6DGR - chains A and B; structure by X-ray diffraction, 2.15 A resolution.

Chain A (and B):
Protein: Peroxisome proliferator-activated receptor gamma
Organism: Homo sapiens
Notes: chain B of this document is another copy of the same molecule, construct and numbering; everything in this record applies to it too
UniProtKB: P37231 (PPARG_HUMAN); residues 203-477 here correspond to UniProt positions 231-505 (UniProt number = residue number + 28)
Chain sequence (297 residues; row label = number of the first residue in the row):
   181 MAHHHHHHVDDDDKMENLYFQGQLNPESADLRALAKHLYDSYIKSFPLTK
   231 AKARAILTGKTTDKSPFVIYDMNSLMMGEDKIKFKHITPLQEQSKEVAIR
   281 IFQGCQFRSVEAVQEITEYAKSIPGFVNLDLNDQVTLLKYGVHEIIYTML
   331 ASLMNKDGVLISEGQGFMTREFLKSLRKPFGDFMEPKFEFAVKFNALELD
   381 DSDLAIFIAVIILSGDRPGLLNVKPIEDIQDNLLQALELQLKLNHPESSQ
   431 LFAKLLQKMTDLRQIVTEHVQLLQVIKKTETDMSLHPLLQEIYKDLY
Unresolved in the structure: 181-206, 267-275, 477 (chain B: 181-206, 241-243, 262-264, 268-274, 463-465, 477)
Construct notes: initiating methionine (181); expression tag (182-202)
Residues lining bound ligands: GDY ((5Z)-5-({4-[2-(thiophen-2-yl)ethoxy]phenyl}methylidene)-1,3-thiazolidine-2,4-dione): Ile281, Phe282, Gly284, Cys285, Gln286, Arg288, Ser289, His323, Tyr327, Leu330, Ile341, Met348, Phe363, Met364, His449, Leu453, Leu469, Tyr473
Curated features (UniProtKB/Swiss-Prot):
  - motif: Pro467 to Asp475 (9aaTAD)
  - binding site (rosiglitazone): Gln286 to Ser289, His323, His449, Tyr473
  - cross-link: Lys224 (Glycyl lysine isopeptide (Lys-Gly) (interchain with G-Cter in ubiquitin))
Reported in the primary citation:
  - binding site for GDY: Ser289, His323, His449, Tyr473

Interface between chain A and chain B:
Pairs across the interface (37):
  Lys373(A) - Asp396(B)
  Asp396(A) - Lys373(B)
  Asp396(A) - Lys438(B)  salt bridge
  Gln410(A) - Gln437(B)  hydrogen bond
  Asp411(A) - Ser429(B)  hydrogen bond
  Asp411(A) - Gln430(B)
  Leu414(A) - Gln430(B)
  Leu414(A) - Ala433(B)  hydrophobic
  Leu414(A) - Gln437(B)
  Gln415(A) - Ser429(B)
  Gln415(A) - Gln430(B)
  Glu418(A) - Glu418(B)
  Glu418(A) - Gln430(B)  hydrogen bond
  Ser429(A) - Asp411(B)  hydrogen bond
  Gln430(A) - Asp411(B)
  Gln430(A) - Leu414(B)
  Gln430(A) - Gln415(B)
  Gln430(A) - Glu418(B)  hydrogen bond
  Gln430(A) - Phe432(B)
  Phe432(A) - Gln430(B)
  Phe432(A) - Ala433(B)  hydrophobic
  Ala433(A) - Leu414(B)  hydrophobic
  Ala433(A) - Leu436(B)  hydrophobic
  Lys434(A) - Asp411(B)  salt bridge
  Leu436(A) - Ala433(B)  hydrophobic
  Gln437(A) - Gln410(B)
  Met439(A) - Gln437(B)
  Met439(A) - Thr440(B)
  Thr440(A) - Met439(B)
  Thr440(A) - Thr440(B)  hydrogen bond (side chain-backbone)
  Thr440(A) - Arg443(B)
  Arg443(A) - Thr440(B)  hydrogen bond
  Arg443(A) - Asp441(B)  salt bridge
  Arg443(A) - Gln444(B)  hydrogen bond
  Gln444(A) - Gln444(B)
  Gln444(A) - Thr447(B)
  Thr447(A) - Gln444(B)
Interface residues without a listed pair, chain A (20 interface residues in all): Asp441
Interface residues without a listed pair, chain B (22 interface residues in all): Val390, Lys422

In short:
20 residues of chain A and 22 residues of chain B are in contact, with 8 hydrogen bonds and 3 salt bridges.
Polar pairs include Asp396(A)-Lys438(B), Lys434(A)-Asp411(B) and Arg443(A)-Asp441(B). Ligands of chain A:
compound GDY. The paper reports a binding site for GDY at Ser289(A), His323(A) and His449(A) among others.
Both chains are Peroxisome proliferator-activated receptor gamma (Homo sapiens). Entry 6DGR (Crystal Structure
of Human PPARgamma Ligand Binding Domain in Complex with CAY10638) was determined by X-ray diffraction
together with 6O67, 6O68, 6DGL, 6DGO and 6DGQ from the same study.
